Entry 2B8K (X-ray diffraction, 4.15 A resolution (low resolution: residue-level contacts below are approximate; hydrogen-bond / salt-bridge calls are withheld)); this record covers chains B and I of the 12 polymer chains in the assembly.

# Chain B
Molecule: DNA-directed RNA polymerase II 140 kDa polypeptide
Source organism: Saccharomyces cerevisiae
Notes: EC 2.7.7.6
UniProt: P08518 (RPB2_YEAST); numbering as in UniProt (aligned over 1-1224)
Amino-acid sequence (1224 residues; numbered 1 to 1224; the number before each row is that of its first residue):
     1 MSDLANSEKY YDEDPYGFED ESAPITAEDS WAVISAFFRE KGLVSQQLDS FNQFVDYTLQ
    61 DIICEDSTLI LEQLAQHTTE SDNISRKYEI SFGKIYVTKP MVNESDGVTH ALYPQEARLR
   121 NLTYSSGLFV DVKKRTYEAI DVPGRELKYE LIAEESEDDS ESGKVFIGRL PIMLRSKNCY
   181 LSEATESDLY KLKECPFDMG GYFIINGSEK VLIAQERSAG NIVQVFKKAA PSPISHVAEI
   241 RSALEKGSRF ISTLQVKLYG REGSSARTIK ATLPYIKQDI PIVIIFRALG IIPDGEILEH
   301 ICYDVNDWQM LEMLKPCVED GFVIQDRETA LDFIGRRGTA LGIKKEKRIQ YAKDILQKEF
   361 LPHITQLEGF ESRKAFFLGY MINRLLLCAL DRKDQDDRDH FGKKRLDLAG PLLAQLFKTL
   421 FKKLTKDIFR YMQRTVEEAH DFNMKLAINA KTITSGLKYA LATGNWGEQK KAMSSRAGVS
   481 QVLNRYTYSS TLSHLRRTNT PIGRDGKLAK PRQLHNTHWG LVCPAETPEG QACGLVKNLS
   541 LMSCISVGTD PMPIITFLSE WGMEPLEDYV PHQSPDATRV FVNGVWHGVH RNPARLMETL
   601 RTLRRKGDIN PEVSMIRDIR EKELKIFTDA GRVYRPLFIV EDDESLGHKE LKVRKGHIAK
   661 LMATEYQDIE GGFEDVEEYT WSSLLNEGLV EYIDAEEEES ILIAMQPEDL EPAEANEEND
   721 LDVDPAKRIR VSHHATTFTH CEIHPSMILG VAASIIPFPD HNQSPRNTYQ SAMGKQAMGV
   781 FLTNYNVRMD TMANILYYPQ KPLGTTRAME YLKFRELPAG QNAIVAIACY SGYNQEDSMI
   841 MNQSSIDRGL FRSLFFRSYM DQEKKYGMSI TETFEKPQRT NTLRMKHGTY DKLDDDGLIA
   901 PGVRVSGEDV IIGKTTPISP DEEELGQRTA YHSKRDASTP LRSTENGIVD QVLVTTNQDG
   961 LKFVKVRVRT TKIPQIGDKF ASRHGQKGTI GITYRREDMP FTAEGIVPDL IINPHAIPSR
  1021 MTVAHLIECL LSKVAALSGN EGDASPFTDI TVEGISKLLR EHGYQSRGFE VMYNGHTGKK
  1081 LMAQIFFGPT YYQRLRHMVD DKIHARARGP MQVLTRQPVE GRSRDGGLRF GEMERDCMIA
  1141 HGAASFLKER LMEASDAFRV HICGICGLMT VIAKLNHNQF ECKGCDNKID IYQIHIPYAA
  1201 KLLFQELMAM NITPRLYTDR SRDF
Unresolved in the structure: 1-19, 71-89, 135-163, 336-344, 503-508, 669-677, 716-721, 920-932
Metal / ion sites: Zn2+ near Cys-1185 (its only coordinating residue here)

# Chain I
Molecule: DNA-directed RNA polymerase II subunit 9
Source organism: Saccharomyces cerevisiae
Notes: EC 2.7.7.6
UniProt: P27999 (RPB9_YEAST); residues 1-122 here = UniProt positions 1-122
Amino-acid sequence (122 residues; row label = number of the first residue in the row):
     1 MTTFRFCRDC NNMLYPREDK ENNRLLFECR TCSYVEEAGS PLVYRHELIT NIGETAGVVQ
    61 DIGSDPTLPR SDRECPKCHS RENVFFQSQQ RRKDTSMVLF FVCLSCSHIF TSDQKNKRTQ
   121 FS
Unresolved in the structure: 1, 121-122
Cystine bridges: Cys-75/Cys-78
Metal / ion sites: Zn2+ site 1: Cys-10, Cys-29, Cys-32; Zn2+ site 2 near Cys-106 (its only coordinating residue here)
UniProt features mapped onto this chain:
  - zinc finger: Cys-7 to Cys-32 (C4-type), Ser-71 to Thr-111 (TFIIS-type)
  - binding site (Zn(2+)): Cys-7, Cys-10, Cys-29, Cys-32, Cys-75, Cys-78, Cys-103, Cys-106
  - modified residue: Ser-40 (Phosphoserine)

# Interface between chain B and chain I
Pairs across the interface (40; chain B residue first):
  Pro-293(B) / Cys-10(I)
  Pro-293(B) / Asn-11(I)
  Pro-293(B) / Asn-12(I)
  Asp-294(B) / Asn-11(I)
  Asp-294(B) / Asn-12(I)
  Asp-294(B) / Met-13(I)
  Gly-295(B) / Phe-6(I)
  Glu-296(B) / Asn-11(I)
  Trp-308(B) / Arg-45(I)
  Trp-308(B) / Glu-47(I)
  Gln-309(B) / His-46(I)
  Gln-309(B) / Ile-52(I)
  Leu-311(B) / Phe-4(I)
  Glu-312(B) / Tyr-44(I)
  Lys-315(B) / Phe-4(I)
  Lys-315(B) / Met-13(I)
  Glu-319(B) / Tyr-15(I)
  Phe-322(B) / Tyr-15(I)
  Phe-322(B) / Arg-30(I)
  Gln-325(B) / Asn-12(I)
  Asp-391(B) / Gln-90(I)
  Asp-391(B) / Arg-91(I)
  Arg-392(B) / Ile-52(I)
  Arg-392(B) / Gln-89(I)
  Arg-392(B) / Arg-91(I)
  Lys-393(B) / Arg-91(I)
  Asp-394(B) / Arg-91(I)
  Arg-617(B) / Asp-61(I)
  Ile-619(B) / Val-59(I)
  Ile-619(B) / Asp-61(I)
  Ile-619(B) / Ser-64(I)
  Arg-620(B) / Gly-57(I)
  Arg-620(B) / Phe-86(I)
  Arg-620(B) / Gln-89(I)
  Lys-622(B) / Val-59(I)
  Glu-699(B) / Thr-67(I)
  Ser-700(B) / Thr-67(I)
  Ile-701(B) / Thr-67(I)
  Thr-737(B) / Pro-66(I)
  Thr-739(B) / Pro-66(I)
Other interface residues (no listed pair), chain B (27 interface residues in all): Leu-298, Ala-594
Other interface residues (no listed pair), chain I (30 interface residues in all): Thr-31, Val-43, Thr-50, Ile-62, Asp-65, Leu-68, Arg-92

# In short
Chain B and chain I form an interface of 27 and 30 residues respectively. Cys-10(I), Cys-29(I) and Cys-32(I)
coordinate Zn2+ site 1. Curated annotation (UniProt) lists 8 Zn2+-binding residues on chain I.
Chain B is DNA-directed RNA polymerase II 140 kDa polypeptide and chain I is DNA-directed RNA polymerase II
subunit 9, both from Saccharomyces cerevisiae; the structure, 12-subunit RNA Polymerase II, was determined by
X-ray diffraction.
